Entry 4Q4V (X-ray diffraction, 2.90 A resolution); this record covers chains 2 and 4 of the 4 polymer chains in the assembly.

== Chain 2 ==
Name: Coxsackievirus capsid protein VP2
Organism: Coxsackievirus A24
UniProt: V9VEF3 (V9VEF3_9ENTO); residues 1-271 here correspond to UniProt positions 70-340 (UniProt number = residue number + 69)
Amino-acid sequence (271 residues; each row starts with the number of its first residue):
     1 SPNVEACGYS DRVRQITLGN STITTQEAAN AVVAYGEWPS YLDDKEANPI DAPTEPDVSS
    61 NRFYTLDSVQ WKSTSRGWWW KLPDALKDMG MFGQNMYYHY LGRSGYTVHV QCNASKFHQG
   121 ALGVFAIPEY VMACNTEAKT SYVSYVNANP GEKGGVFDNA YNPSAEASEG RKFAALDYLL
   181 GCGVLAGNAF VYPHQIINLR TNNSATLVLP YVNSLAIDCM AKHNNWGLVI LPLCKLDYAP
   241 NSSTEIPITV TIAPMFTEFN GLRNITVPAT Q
Unresolved in the structure: 1-7

== Chain 4 ==
Name: Coxsackievirus capsid protein VP4
Organism: Coxsackievirus A24
UniProt: V9VEF3 (V9VEF3_9ENTO); residue numbers follow UniProt; this construct covers 1-69
Amino-acid sequence (69 residues; each row starts with the number of its first residue):
     1 MGAQVSSQKV GAHENTNVAT GGSTVNYTTI NYYKDSASNA ASKLDFSQDP SKFTEPVKDI
    61 MIKTAPALN
Unresolved in the structure: 1, 13-23

== Interface between chain 2 and chain 4 ==
Pairs across the interface (21; chain 2 residue first):
  Ser10(2) - Asn69(4)
  Asp11(2) - Ala67(4)
  Asp11(2) - Leu68(4)
  Asp11(2) - Asn69(4)  hydrogen bond (backbone-side chain)
  Arg12(2) - Leu68(4)
  Arg12(2) - Asn69(4)
  Arg14(2) - Lys58(4)
  Arg14(2) - Asp59(4)  salt bridge
  Ala29(2) - Leu68(4)  hydrophobic
  Asn30(2) - Val57(4)
  Asn30(2) - Lys58(4)
  Asn30(2) - Asp59(4)  hydrogen bond (side chain-backbone)
  Asn30(2) - Met61(4)
  Ala31(2) - Val57(4)
  Ala31(2) - Lys58(4)  hydrogen bond (backbone-backbone)
  Val32(2) - Pro56(4)
  Val33(2) - Pro56(4)  hydrogen bond (backbone-backbone)
  Tyr35(2) - Lys52(4)
  Tyr35(2) - Phe53(4)  hydrophobic
  Trp38(2) - Lys58(4)
  Thr201(2) - Leu68(4)
Interface residues without a listed pair, chain 2 (15 interface residues in all): Tyr9, Ala28, Gly36

== Overview ==
The interface between chain 2 and chain 4 involves 15 residues on one side and 10 on the other, with 4
hydrogen bonds and 1 salt bridge. Polar pairs include Arg14(2)-Asp59(4), Asp11(2)-Asn69(4) and
Asn30(2)-Asp59(4).
Here chain 2 is Coxsackievirus capsid protein VP2 and chain 4 is Coxsackievirus capsid protein VP4, both from
Coxsackievirus A24. Entry 4Q4V (Crystal structure of Coxsackievirus A24v) was determined by X-ray diffraction,
deposited together with 4Q4W, 4Q4X and 4Q4Y.
